Entry 7RYE (electron microscopy, 3.90 A resolution); this record covers chains O and R of the 24 polymer chains in the assembly.

[Chain O (and R)]
Protein: Cell invasion protein SipD
From: Salmonella enterica subsp. enterica serovar Typhimurium
Notes: chain R of this document is another copy of the same molecule, construct and numbering; everything in this record applies to it too
UniProt: A0A0C5PQX9 (A0A0C5PQX9_SALTM); residues 1-343 here = UniProt positions 1-343
Chain sequence (343 residues; each row starts with the number of its first residue):
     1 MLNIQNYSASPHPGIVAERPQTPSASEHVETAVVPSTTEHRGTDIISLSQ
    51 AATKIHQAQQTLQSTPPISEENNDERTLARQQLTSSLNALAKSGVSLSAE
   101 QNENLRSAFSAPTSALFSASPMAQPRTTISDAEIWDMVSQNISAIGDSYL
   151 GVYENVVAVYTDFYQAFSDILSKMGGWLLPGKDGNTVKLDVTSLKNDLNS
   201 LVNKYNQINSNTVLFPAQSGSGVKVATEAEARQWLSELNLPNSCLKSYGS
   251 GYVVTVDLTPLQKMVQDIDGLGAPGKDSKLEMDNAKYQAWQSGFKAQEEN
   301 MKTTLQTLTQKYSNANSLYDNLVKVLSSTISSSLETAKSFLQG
Unresolved in the structure: 1-128, 341-343
From the paper describing this entry:
  - self-association interface (contacts with another copy of this molecule); pairs are residue here / residue on that copy: Lys-173/Asp-267, Leu-171, Ser-172, Lys-173, Gly-175, Gly-176, Trp-177, Pro-180, Lys-286, Tyr-287, Ala-289, Trp-290, Ala-296, Ser-313, Asp-320
  - contacts within the chain: Glu-299/Lys-302 (salt bridge), Asp-320/Asn-321

[How chain O and chain R interact]
Contacting residue pairs - 27 pairs, chain O then chain R:
  Lys-263(O) with Asp-169(R)
  Asp-267(O) with Ser-172(R), hydrogen bond; Lys-173(R), salt bridge
  Leu-271(O) with Gly-176(R)
  Asp-283(O) with Pro-180(R)
  Ala-285(O) with Leu-178(R); Tyr-287(R), hydrophobic
  Lys-286(O) with Gly-175(R); Gly-176(R); Leu-178(R)
  Ala-289(O) with Gly-175(R)
  Ser-292(O) with Leu-171(R)
  Gly-293(O) with Leu-171(R)
  Ala-296(O) with Ser-168(R); Leu-171(R), hydrophobic
  Gln-297(O) with Ser-168(R)
  Glu-299(O) with Tyr-164(R); Lys-302(R)
  Asn-300(O) with Tyr-164(R); Gln-165(R); Ser-168(R), hydrogen bond
  Gln-310(O) with Tyr-312(R); Asn-316(R)
  Ser-313(O) with Asn-316(R), hydrogen bond; Asp-320(R)
  Asn-314(O) with Asn-316(R), hydrogen bond
  Ser-317(O) with Asp-320(R), hydrogen bond
Also at the interface, not in a pair above, chain O (23 interface residues in all): Asn-185, Asn-239, Gly-270, Trp-290, Asn-321, Ala-337
Also at the interface, not in a pair above, chain R (26 interface residues in all): Ala-158, Met-174, Trp-177, Leu-179, Gly-184, Val-187, Gln-291, Lys-295, Val-323, Phe-340

[Summary]
Chain O and chain R form an interface of 23 and 26 residues respectively, with 5 hydrogen bonds and 1 salt
bridge. Polar contacts include Asp-267(O)/Lys-173(R), Asp-267(O)/Ser-172(R) and Asn-300(O)/Ser-168(R). The
paper reports a self-association interface involving Leu-171(O), Ser-172(O) and Lys-173(O) among others;
contacts within the chain involving Glu-299(O), Lys-302(O) and Asp-320(O) among others.
Chain O and chain R are both Cell invasion protein SipD (Salmonella enterica subsp. enterica serovar
Typhimurium); the structure, Cryo-EM structure of the needle filament-tip complex of the Salmonella type III
secretion injectisome, was determined by electron microscopy.
